PDB entry 6X2P | X-ray diffraction, 2.40 A resolution | chains C and D of the 4 polymer chains in the assembly

# Chain C
Name: Exportin-1
Source organism: Saccharomyces cerevisiae
UniProtKB: P30822 (XPO1_YEAST); numbering as in UniProt; present here: 1-376, 414-1058
Amino-acid sequence (1024 residues; each row starts with the number of its first residue; note: 37 numbers in that range are skipped by the numbering (no residue carries them; nothing is unmodelled there); numbers below 1 keep their minus sign (Gly-2 is residue -2)):
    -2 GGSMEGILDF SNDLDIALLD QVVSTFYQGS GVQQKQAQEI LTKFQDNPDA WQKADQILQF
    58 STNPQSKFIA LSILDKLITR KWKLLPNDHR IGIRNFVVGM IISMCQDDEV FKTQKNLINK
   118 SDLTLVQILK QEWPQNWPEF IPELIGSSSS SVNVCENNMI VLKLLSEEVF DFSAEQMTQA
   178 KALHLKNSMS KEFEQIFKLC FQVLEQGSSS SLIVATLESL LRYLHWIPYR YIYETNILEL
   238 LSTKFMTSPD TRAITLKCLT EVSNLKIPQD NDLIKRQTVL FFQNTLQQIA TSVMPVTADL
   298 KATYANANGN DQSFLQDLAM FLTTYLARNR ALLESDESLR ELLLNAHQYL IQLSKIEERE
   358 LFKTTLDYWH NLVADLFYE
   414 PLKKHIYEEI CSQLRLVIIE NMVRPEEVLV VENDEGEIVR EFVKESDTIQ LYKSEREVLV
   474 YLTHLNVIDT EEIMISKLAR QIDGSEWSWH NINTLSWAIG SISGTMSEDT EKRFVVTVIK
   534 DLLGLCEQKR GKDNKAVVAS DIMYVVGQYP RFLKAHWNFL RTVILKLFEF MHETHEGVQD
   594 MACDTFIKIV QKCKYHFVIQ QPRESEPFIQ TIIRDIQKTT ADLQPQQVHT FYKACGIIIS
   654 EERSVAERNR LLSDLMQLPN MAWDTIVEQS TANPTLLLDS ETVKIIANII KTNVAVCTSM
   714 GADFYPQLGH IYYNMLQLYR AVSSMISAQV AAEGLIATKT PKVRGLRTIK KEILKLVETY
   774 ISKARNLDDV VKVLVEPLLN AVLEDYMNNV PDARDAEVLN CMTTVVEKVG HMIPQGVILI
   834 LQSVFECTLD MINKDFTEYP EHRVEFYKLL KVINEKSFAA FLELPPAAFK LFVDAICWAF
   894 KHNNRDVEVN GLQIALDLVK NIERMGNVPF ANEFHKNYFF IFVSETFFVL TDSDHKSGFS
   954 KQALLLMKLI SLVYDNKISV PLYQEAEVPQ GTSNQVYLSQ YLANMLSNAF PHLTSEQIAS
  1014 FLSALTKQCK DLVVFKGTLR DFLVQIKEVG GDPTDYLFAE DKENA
Not modelled in the structure: -2 to -1, 439-460, 1053-1058
Sequence notes: expression tag (-2 to 0); conflict Gly537 (Asp in P30822), Cys539 (Thr in P30822), Glu540 (Val in P30822), Gln541 (Lys in P30822), Cys1022 (Tyr in P30822)

# Chain D
Name: Dual specificity mitogen-activated protein kinase kinase 1
Source organism: Homo sapiens
Notes: EC 2.7.12.2
UniProtKB: Q02750 (MP2K1_HUMAN); residues 4-20 here correspond to UniProt positions 28-44 (UniProt number = residue number + 24)
Amino-acid sequence (17 residues; numbered 4 to 20; the number before each row is that of its first residue):
     4 TNLEALQKKL EELELDE

# Chain C / chain D interface
Pairs across the interface (31):
  Val529(C) with Asn5(D)
  Ile532(C) with Leu9(D), hydrophobic
  Lys533(C) with Leu9(D)
  Leu536(C) with Lys12(D); Leu13(D)
  Cys539(C) with Leu16(D), hydrophobic
  Glu540(C) with Lys12(D), salt bridge
  Lys542(C) with Glu20(D)
  Arg543(C) with Glu20(D), salt bridge
  Gly544(C) with Glu20(D), hydrogen bond (backbone-side chain)
  Lys545(C) with Leu18(D); Asp19(D), salt bridge
  Lys548(C) with Glu17(D); Leu18(D); Glu20(D), salt bridge
  Ala552(C) with Leu18(D), hydrophobic
  Phe565(C) with Leu6(D), hydrophobic
  His569(C) with Leu6(D)
  Asn571(C) with Gln10(D), hydrogen bond (backbone-side chain)
  Phe572(C) with Leu9(D), hydrophobic; Leu13(D), hydrophobic
  Thr575(C) with Gln10(D), hydrogen bond; Glu14(D)
  Val576(C) with Leu13(D), hydrophobic
  Lys579(C) with Leu13(D); Glu14(D), hydrogen bond (side chain-backbone); Leu16(D), hydrogen bond (side chain-backbone); Glu17(D), salt bridge
  Glu582(C) with Glu17(D)
  Glu586(C) with Leu18(D); Asp19(D)
Other interface residues (no listed pair), chain C (27 interface residues in all): Gly537, Ala549, Ile555, Arg574, Phe583, Val591
Other interface residues (no listed pair), chain D (13 interface residues in all): Glu15
Interface features reported in the paper:
  - interface residues, chain D: Glu17(D)
  - hot spots on chain D (mutagenesis) - E17A (14-fold): increased binding to WT CRM1

# In short
27 residues of chain C and 13 residues of chain D are in contact; the contacts include 5 hydrogen bonds and 5
salt bridges. Polar pairs include Glu540(C)-Lys12(D), Arg543(C)-Glu20(D) and Lys545(C)-Asp19(D). The paper
reports that E17A of chain D increases binding to WT CRM1; the interface residue Glu17(D).
Here chain C is Exportin-1 (Saccharomyces cerevisiae) and chain D is Dual specificity mitogen-activated
protein kinase kinase 1 (Homo sapiens). Entry 6X2P (Crystal Structure of the Mek1NES peptide bound to CRM1)
was determined by X-ray diffraction, deposited together with 6X2M, 6X2O, 6X2R, 6X2S, 6X2U, 6X2V and 3 further
entries.
